PDB entry 7NFE | electron microscopy, 4.29 A resolution (low resolution: residue-level contacts below are approximate; hydrogen-bond / salt-bridge calls are withheld) | chains B and E of the 10 polymer chains in the assembly

[Chain B]
Molecule: X-ray repair cross-complementing protein 6
From: Homo sapiens
Notes: EC 3.6.4.-, 4.2.99.-
Reference sequence: P12956 (XRCC6_HUMAN); residues 1-609 here = UniProt positions 1-609
Amino-acid sequence (609 residues; each row starts with the number of its first residue):
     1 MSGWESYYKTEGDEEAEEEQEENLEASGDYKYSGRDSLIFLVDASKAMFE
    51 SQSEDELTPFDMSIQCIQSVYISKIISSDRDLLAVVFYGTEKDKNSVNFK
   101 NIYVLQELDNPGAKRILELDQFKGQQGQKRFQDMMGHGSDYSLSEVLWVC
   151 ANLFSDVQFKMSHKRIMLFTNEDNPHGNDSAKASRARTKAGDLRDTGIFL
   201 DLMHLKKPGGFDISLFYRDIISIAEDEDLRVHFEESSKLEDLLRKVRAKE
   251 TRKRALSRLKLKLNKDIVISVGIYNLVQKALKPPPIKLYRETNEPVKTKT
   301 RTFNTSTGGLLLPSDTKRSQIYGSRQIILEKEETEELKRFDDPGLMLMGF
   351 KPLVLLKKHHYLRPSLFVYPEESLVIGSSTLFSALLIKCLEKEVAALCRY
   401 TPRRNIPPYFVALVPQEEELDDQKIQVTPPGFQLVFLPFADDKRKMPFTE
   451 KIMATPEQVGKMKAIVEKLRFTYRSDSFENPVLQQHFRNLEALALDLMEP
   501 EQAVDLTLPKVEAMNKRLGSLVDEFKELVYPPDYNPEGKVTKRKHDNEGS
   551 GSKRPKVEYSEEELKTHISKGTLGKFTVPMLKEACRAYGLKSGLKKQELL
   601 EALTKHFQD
Not modelled in the structure: 1-31, 51-56, 176-180, 208-209, 223-237, 535-609
Curated features (UniProtKB/Swiss-Prot):
  - region: Val578 to Glu583 (Interaction with BAX)
  - active site: Lys31 (Schiff-base intermediate with DNA)
  - modified residue: Ser2 (N-acetylserine), Ser6 (Phosphoserine), Ser27 (Phosphoserine), Lys31 (N6-acetyllysine), Ser51 (Phosphoserine), Ser306 (Phosphoserine), Lys317 (N6-acetyllysine), Lys331 (N6-acetyllysine), Lys338 (N6-acetyllysine), Thr455 (Phosphothreonine), Lys461 (N6-acetyllysine), Ser477 (Phosphoserine), Ser520 (Phosphoserine), Lys539 (N6-acetyllysine), Lys542 (N6-acetyllysine), Lys544 (N6-acetyllysine), Ser550 (Phosphoserine), Lys553 (N6-acetyllysine), Lys556 (N6-acetyllysine), Ser560 (Phosphoserine) and 1 more in UniProt
  - cross-link (Glycyl lysine isopeptide (Lys-Gly)): Lys287 (interchain with G-Cter in SUMO2), Lys317 (interchain with G-Cter in SUMO2), Lys556 (interchain with G-Cter in SUMO2)
  - mutagenesis: Lys31 (K31A: Diminishes the ability to form a Schiff base. Abolishes adduct formation; when associated with A-160 and A-164), Lys160 (K160A: Abolishes adduct formation; when associated with A-31 and A-160), Lys164 (K164A: Abolishes adduct formation; when associated with A-31 and A-164), Lys539 (K539Q: Complete loss of suppression of BAX-induced apoptosis; K539R: No effect on suppression of BAX-induced apoptosis), Lys542 (K542Q: Complete loss of suppression of BAX-induced apoptosis; K542R: No effect on suppression of BAX-induced apoptosis), Lys544 (K544R: No effect on suppression of BAX-induced apoptosis), Lys553 (K553Q: Partial loss of suppression of BAX-induced apoptosis; K553R: No effect on suppression of BAX-induced apoptosis), Lys556 (K556R: No effect on suppression of BAX-induced apoptosis), Lys570 (K570R: Loss of methylation; loss of anti-apoptotic activity; no effect on XRCC5 stabilization)

[Chain E]
Molecule: 24-nt DNA strand
Sequence (24 nucleotides; row label = number of the first residue in the row):
    14 TAATAATAGTTTTTAGTTTATTAG

[How chain B and chain E interact]
Residue-residue contacts (9):
  Arg252(B) with DT25(E); DT26(E)
  Arg254(B) with DT24(E); DT25(E)
  Asn275(B) with DT26(E)
  Gln278(B) with DT26(E)
  Lys338(B) with DG29(E)
  Arg363(B) with DT27(E); DA28(E)
Also at the interface, not in a pair above, chain B (7 interface residues in all): Thr251

[Summary]
Chain B and chain E form an interface of 7 and 6 residues respectively. Curated annotation (UniProt) lists
active-site residue Lys31(B) and 9 mutagenesis sites on chain B.
Here chain B is X-ray repair cross-complementing protein 6 (Homo sapiens) and chain E is a 24-nt DNA strand.
Entry 7NFE (Cryo-EM structure of NHEJ super-complex (monomer)) was determined by electron microscopy (same
publication as 7NFC).
